PDB entry 6G84 | X-ray diffraction, 2.47 A resolution | chains B and C of the 4 polymer chains in the assembly

# Chain B
Molecule: Tyrosine-protein phosphatase CDC14
Organism: Saccharomyces cerevisiae (strain ATCC 204508 / S288c)
Notes: EC 3.1.3.48
UniProt: Q00684 (CDC14_YEAST); numbering as in UniProt (aligned over 1-374)
Sequence (374 residues; numbered 1 to 374; the number before each row is that of its first residue):
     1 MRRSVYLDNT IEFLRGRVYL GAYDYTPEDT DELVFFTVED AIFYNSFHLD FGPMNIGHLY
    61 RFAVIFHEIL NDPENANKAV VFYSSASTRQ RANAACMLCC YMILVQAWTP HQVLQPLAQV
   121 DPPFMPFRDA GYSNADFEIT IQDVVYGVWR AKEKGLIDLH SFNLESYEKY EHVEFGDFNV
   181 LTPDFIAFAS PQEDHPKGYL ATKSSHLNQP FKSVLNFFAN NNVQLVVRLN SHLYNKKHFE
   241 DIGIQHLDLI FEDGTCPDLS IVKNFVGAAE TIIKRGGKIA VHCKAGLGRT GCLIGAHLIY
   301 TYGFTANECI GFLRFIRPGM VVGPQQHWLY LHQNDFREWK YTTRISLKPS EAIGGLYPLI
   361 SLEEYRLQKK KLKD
Unresolved in the structure: 1-3, 372-374
Metal / ion sites: Ca2+ near Asn9 (its only coordinating residue here); Zn2+: Glu193, His195, His206, His238
What the authors report for this chain:
  - mutagenesis - Q106L, W108R: unchanged catalytic activity on p-NPP
  - mutagenesis - W108A: decreased binding to Net11-600
  - mutagenesis - P116L: decreased binding to Net1
  - mutagenesis - V120G/D121E/P122T/P123S: abolished growth
  - mutagenesis - V120G/D121E/P122T/P123S: decreased catalytic activity
  - post-translational modification sites: Thr109 (citing earlier work)

# Chain C
Molecule: CBK1
Sequence (17 residues; numbered 81 to 97; the number before each row is that of its first residue):
    81 AFTDVPALNY PATPPPH
Unresolved in the structure: 92-97

# How chain B and chain C interact
Residue-residue contacts - 18 pairs, chain B then chain C:
  Leu14(B) with Leu88(C), hydrophobic; Asn89(C); Pro91(C)
  Tyr60(B) with Phe82(C), hydrophobic
  His67(B) with Phe82(C); Pro86(C)
  Leu70(B) with Pro86(C), hydrophobic; Leu88(C), hydrophobic
  Asn71(B) with Asp84(C); Pro86(C)
  Gln106(B) with Pro86(C), hydrogen bond (side chain-backbone); Leu88(C), hydrogen bond (side chain-backbone); Asn89(C), hydrogen bond (backbone-side chain)
  Trp108(B) with Leu88(C), hydrogen bond (side chain-backbone); Asn89(C); Tyr90(C)
  Gln112(B) with Tyr90(C)
  His160(B) with Ala81(C)
Other interface residues (no listed pair), chain B (18 interface residues in all): Arg17, Val18, Ala63, Val64, Phe66, Tyr101, Met102, Val105, Leu159
Other interface residues (no listed pair), chain C (10 interface residues in all): Val85, Ala87

# In short
18 residues of chain B face 10 of chain C across their interface, with 4 hydrogen bonds. Among the polar pairs
are Gln106(B)-Pro86(C), Gln106(B)-Leu88(C) and Gln106(B)-Asn89(C). The paper reports that W108A of chain B
reduces binding to Net11-600; a modification site at Thr109(B); 5 substitutions were tested in all.
Chain B is Tyrosine-protein phosphatase CDC14 (Saccharomyces cerevisiae (strain ATCC 204508 / S288c)) and
chain C is CBK1; the structure, Structure of Cdc14 bound to CBK1 PxL motif, was determined by X-ray
diffraction, deposited together with 6G85 and 6G86.
